Entry 2RJM (X-ray diffraction, 2.00 A resolution); this record covers chain A.

[Chain A]
Molecule: Titin
Organism: Oryctolagus cuniculus
Notes: EC 2.7.11.1; fragment: i67-i69; engineered mutation(s): E93A
Sequence (284 residues; numbered -3 to 280; the number before each row is that of its first residue; numbers below 1 keep their minus sign (Gly-3 is residue -3)):
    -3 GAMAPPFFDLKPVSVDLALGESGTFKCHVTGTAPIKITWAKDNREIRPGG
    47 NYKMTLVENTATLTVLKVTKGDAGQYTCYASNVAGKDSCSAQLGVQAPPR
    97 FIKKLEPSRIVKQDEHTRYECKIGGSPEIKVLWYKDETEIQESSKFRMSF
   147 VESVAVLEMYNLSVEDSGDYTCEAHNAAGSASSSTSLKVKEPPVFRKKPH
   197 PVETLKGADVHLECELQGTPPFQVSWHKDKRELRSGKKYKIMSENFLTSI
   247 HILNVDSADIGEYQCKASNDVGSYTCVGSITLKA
Not modelled in the structure: -3
Disulfide bonds: Cys210-Cys272

[Summary]
Chain A is Titin (Oryctolagus cuniculus); the structure, 3Ig structure of titin domains I67-I69 E-to-A mutated
variant, was determined by X-ray diffraction (same publication as 2RIK and 3B43).
